Entry 8P7X (electron microscopy, 3.03 A resolution); this record covers chains 5 and H of the 58 polymer chains in the assembly.

# Chain 5
Molecule: 16S ribosomal RNA
From: Mycoplasmoides pneumoniae M129
Sequence (1520 nucleotides; row label = number of the first residue in the row):
     1 UUUUUCUGAG AGUUUGAUCC UGGCUCAGGA UUAACGCUGG CGGCAUGCCU AAUACAUGCA
    61 AGUCGAUCGA AAGUAGUAAU ACUUUAGAGG CGAACGGGUG AGUAACACGU AUCCAAUCUA
   121 CCUUAUAAUG GGGGAUAACU AGUUGAAAGA CUAGCUAAUA CCGCAUAAGA ACUUUGGUUC
   181 GCAUGAAUCA AAGUUGAAAG GACCUGCAAG GGUUCGUUAU UUGAUGAGGG UGCGCCAUAU
   241 CAGCUAGUUG GUGGGGUAAC GGCCUACCAA GGCAAUGACG UGUAGCUAUG CUGAGAAGUA
   301 GAAUAGCCAC AAUGGGACUG AGACACGGCC CAUACUCCUA CGGGAGGCAG CAGUAGGGAA
   361 UUUUUCACAA UGAGCGAAAG CUUGAUGGAG CAAUGCCGCG UGAACGAUGA AGGUCUUUAA
   421 GAUUGUAAAG UUCUUUUAUU UGGGAAGAAU GACUUUAGCA GGUAAUGGCU AGAGUUUGAC
   481 UGUACCAUUU UGAAUAAGUG ACGACUAACU AUGUGCCAGC AGUCGCGGUA AUACAUAGGU
   541 CGCAAGCGUU AUCCGGAUUU AUUGGGCGUA AAGCAAGCGC AGGCGGAUUG AAAAGUCUGG
   601 UGUUAAAGGC AGCUGCUUAA CAGUUGUAUG CAUUGGAAAC UAUUAAUCUA GAGUGUGGUA
   661 GGGAGUUUUG GAAUUUCAUG UGGAGCGGUG AAAUGCGUAG AUAUAUGAAG GAACACCAGU
   721 GGCGAAGGCG AAAACUUAGG CCAUUACUGA CGCUUAGGCU UGAAAGUGUG GGGAGCAAAU
   781 AGGAUUAGAU ACCCUAGUAG UCCACACCGU AAACGAUAGA UACUAGCUGU CGGGGCGAUC
   841 CCCUCGGUAG UGAAGUUAAC ACAUUAAGUA UCUCGCCUGG GUAGUACAUU CGCAAGAAUG
   901 AAACUCAAAC GGAAUUGACG GGGACCCGCA CAAGUGGUGG AGCAUGUUGC UUAAUUCGAC
   961 GGUACACGAA AAACCUUACC UAGACUUGAC AUCCUUGGCA AAAUUAUGGA AACAUAAUGG
  1021 AGGUUAACCG AGUGACAGGU GGUGCAUGGU UGUCGUCAGC UCGUGUCGUG AGAUGUUGGG
  1081 UUAAGUCCCG CAACGAGCGC AACCCUUAUC GUUAGUUACA UUGUCUAGCG AGACUGCUAA
  1141 UGCAAAUUGG AGGAAGGAAG GGAUGACGUC AAAUCAUCAU GCCCCUUAUG UCUAGGGCUG
  1201 CAAACGUGCU ACAAUGGCCA AUACAAACAG UCGCCAGCUU GUAAAAGUGA GCAAAUCUGU
  1261 AAAGUUGGUC UCAGUUCGGA UUGAGGGCUG CAAUUCGUCC UCAUGAAGUC GGAAUCACUA
  1321 GUAAUCGCGA AUCAGCUAUG UCGCGGUGAA UACGUUCUCG GGUCUUGUAC ACACXGXCCG
  1381 UCAAACUAUG AAAGCUGGUA AUAUUUAAAA ACGUGUUGCU AACCAUUAGG AAGCGCAUGU
  1441 CAAGGAUAGC ACCGGUGAUU GGAGUUAAGU CGUAACAAGG UACCCCUACG AGAACGUGGG
  1501 GGUGGAUCAC CUCCUUUCUA
Disordered / not traced: 1-4, 1512-1520
Construct notes: conflict A1003 (G119315 in 26117688)
Modified residues: 7MG (7N-methyl-8-hydroguanosine-5'-monophosphate) at position 525, 5MC (5-methylcytidine-5'-monophosphate) at position 1375, B8T (4-methyl, cytidine-5'-monophosphate) at position 1377, MA6 (6N-dimethyladenosine-5'-monophoshate) at position 1493, MA6 (6N-dimethyladenosine-5'-monophoshate) at position 1494
Metal / ion sites: Mg2+ site 1 near G22 (its only coordinating residue here); Mg2+ site 2 near A27 (its only coordinating residue here); Mg2+ site 3: C49, U99, G100; Mg2+ site 4 near U85 (its only coordinating residue here); Mg2+ site 5: G92, A120; Mg2+ site 6 near A94 (its only coordinating residue here); Mg2+ site 7 near C95 (its only coordinating residue here); Mg2+ site 8 near G98 (its only coordinating residue here); Mg2+ site 9: A101, G102, G285; Mg2+ site 10 near A160 (its only coordinating residue here); Mg2+ site 11 near A165 (its only coordinating residue here); Mg2+ site 12 near G251 (its only coordinating residue here); 53 more Mg2+ sites not listed
Ligand contacts:
  - pentane-1,5-diamine (N2P): C574, A576, G577, A756, G757, G758, C759
  - 1,4-diaminobutane (PUT): U767, G768, U769, G770, G771, G800
  - spermidine (SPD), molecule 1: G962, C965, A966, C967, G1206, U1207, G1340, U1341
  - spermidine (SPD), molecule 2: A1323, A1324, U1325, C1344, G1345

# Chain H
Protein: 30S ribosomal protein S9
From: Mycoplasmoides pneumoniae M129
UniProtKB: P75179 (RS9_MYCPN); residues 1-132 here = UniProt positions 1-132
Amino-acid sequence (132 residues; each row starts with the number of its first residue):
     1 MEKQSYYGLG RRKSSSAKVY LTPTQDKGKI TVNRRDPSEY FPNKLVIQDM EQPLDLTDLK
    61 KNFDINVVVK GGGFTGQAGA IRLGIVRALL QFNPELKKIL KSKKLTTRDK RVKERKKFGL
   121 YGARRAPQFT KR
Disordered / not traced: 1-3
Ligand contacts:
  - spermidine (SPD), molecule 1: Lys113, Glu114, Arg115, Tyr121, Gly122
  - spermidine (SPD), molecule 2: Tyr121, Pro127, Thr130

# Chain 5 / chain H interface
Residue-residue contacts (107):
  G937(5) - Gln128(H)  base contact
  G961(5) - Lys131(H)  hydrogen bond to the sugar
  G962(5) - Phe129(H)  phosphate contact
  G962(5) - Lys131(H)  sugar contact
  C965(5) - Thr130(H)  base contact
  C965(5) - Arg132(H)  base contact
  U1107(5) - Val112(H)  sugar contact
  A1108(5) - Arg108(H)  hydrogen bond to the phosphate
  A1108(5) - Lys110(H)  hydrogen bond to the base
  U1109(5) - Arg11(H)  salt bridge to the phosphate
  U1109(5) - Arg87(H)  phosphate contact
  U1109(5) - Arg108(H)  salt bridge to the phosphate
  C1110(5) - Leu9(H)  phosphate contact
  C1110(5) - Arg11(H)  salt bridge to the phosphate
  C1110(5) - Arg87(H)  salt bridge to the phosphate
  U1121(5) - Tyr20(H)  sugar contact
  U1121(5) - Asn33(H)  base contact
  U1121(5) - Arg34(H)  base contact
  U1121(5) - Asn66(H)  base contact
  U1121(5) - Val68(H)  base contact
  U1122(5) - Tyr20(H)  phosphate contact
  G1123(5) - Tyr7(H)  hydrogen bond to the phosphate
  G1123(5) - Tyr20(H)  phosphate contact
  U1124(5) - Tyr7(H)  hydrogen bond to the phosphate
  U1124(5) - Leu9(H)  phosphate contact
  U1124(5) - Ser16(H)  hydrogen bond to the sugar
  U1124(5) - Lys18(H)  sugar contact
  U1124(5) - Lys70(H)  sugar contact
  C1125(5) - Arg11(H)  salt bridge to the phosphate
  G1152(5) - Lys101(H)  phosphate contact
  G1153(5) - Lys97(H)  salt bridge to the phosphate
  G1153(5) - Lys101(H)  salt bridge to the phosphate
  A1154(5) - Thr106(H)  sugar contact
  A1154(5) - Thr107(H)  phosphate contact
  A1154(5) - Arg108(H)  sugar contact
  A1154(5) - Lys110(H)  hydrogen bond to the base
  A1155(5) - Thr107(H)  hydrogen bond to the phosphate
  A1155(5) - Lys110(H)  hydrogen bond to the sugar
  G1161(5) - Lys117(H)  phosphate contact
  G1161(5) - Arg124(H)  sugar contact
  G1162(5) - Arg115(H)  sugar contact
  G1162(5) - Lys117(H)  salt bridge to the phosphate
  A1163(5) - Phe118(H)  phosphate contact
  G1206(5) - Thr130(H)  phosphate contact
  U1207(5) - Tyr121(H)  sugar contact
  U1207(5) - Gln128(H)  hydrogen bond to the phosphate
  G1208(5) - Tyr121(H)  hydrogen bond to the phosphate
  G1208(5) - Gln128(H)  hydrogen bond to the phosphate
  A1223(5) - Arg35(H)  sugar contact
  A1223(5) - Tyr40(H)  sugar contact
  C1224(5) - Gly72(H)  hydrogen bond to the sugar
  C1224(5) - Gly73(H)  hydrogen bond to the sugar
  C1224(5) - Gln77(H)  hydrogen bond to the phosphate
  A1225(5) - Lys70(H)  phosphate contact
  A1225(5) - Gly71(H)  hydrogen bond to the phosphate
  A1225(5) - Gly72(H)  hydrogen bond to the phosphate
  A1225(5) - Gln77(H)  phosphate contact
  A1226(5) - Ser14(H)  sugar contact
  A1226(5) - Gly71(H)  phosphate contact
  A1263(5) - Phe74(H)  base contact
  G1264(5) - Phe74(H)  sugar contact
  U1265(5) - Pro42(H)  sugar contact
  C1316(5) - Gln128(H)  sugar contact
  C1316(5) - Phe129(H)  sugar contact
  A1317(5) - Arg125(H)  hydrogen bond to the sugar
  A1317(5) - Ala126(H)  sugar contact
  A1317(5) - Phe129(H)  phosphate contact
  C1318(5) - Arg124(H)  sugar contact
  U1319(5) - Arg124(H)  salt bridge to the phosphate
  A1320(5) - Arg111(H)  hydrogen bond to the sugar
  A1320(5) - Arg124(H)  salt bridge to the phosphate
  G1321(5) - Arg12(H)  hydrogen bond to the base
  G1321(5) - Lys13(H)  base contact
  G1321(5) - Arg111(H)  hydrogen bond to the base
  G1321(5) - Val112(H)  sugar contact
  G1321(5) - Lys113(H)  sugar contact
  G1321(5) - Glu114(H)  phosphate contact
  U1322(5) - Lys113(H)  phosphate contact
  U1322(5) - Glu114(H)  hydrogen bond to the phosphate
  U1322(5) - Ala123(H)  sugar contact
  U1322(5) - Arg124(H)  phosphate contact
  A1323(5) - Ala123(H)  phosphate contact
  A1323(5) - Arg124(H)  hydrogen bond to the phosphate
  A1323(5) - Arg125(H)  hydrogen bond to the phosphate
  A1324(5) - Arg125(H)  salt bridge to the phosphate
  U1341(5) - Tyr121(H)  phosphate contact
  C1342(5) - Lys116(H)  salt bridge to the phosphate
  C1342(5) - Phe118(H)  phosphate contact
  C1342(5) - Gly119(H)  hydrogen bond to the phosphate
  C1342(5) - Leu120(H)  phosphate contact
  G1343(5) - Arg115(H)  salt bridge to the phosphate
  G1343(5) - Lys116(H)  phosphate contact
  G1343(5) - Lys117(H)  phosphate contact
  G1343(5) - Phe118(H)  hydrogen bond to the phosphate
  C1344(5) - Arg115(H)  phosphate contact
  C1344(5) - Lys116(H)  hydrogen bond to the phosphate
  G1345(5) - Lys113(H)  hydrogen bond to the base
  G1346(5) - Lys13(H)  phosphate contact
  G1346(5) - Gly73(H)  phosphate contact
  G1346(5) - Lys113(H)  hydrogen bond to the base
  U1347(5) - Lys13(H)  salt bridge to the phosphate
  U1347(5) - Phe74(H)  phosphate contact
  U1347(5) - Thr75(H)  hydrogen bond to the phosphate
  U1347(5) - Gly76(H)  hydrogen bond to the phosphate
  U1347(5) - Lys113(H)  base contact
  G1348(5) - Lys13(H)  hydrogen bond to the base
  G1348(5) - Thr75(H)  hydrogen bond to the phosphate
Also at the interface, not in a pair above, chain 5 (51 interface residues in all): G936, U938, A1120, G1160
Also at the interface, not in a pair above, chain H (54 interface residues in all): Lys44, Gly122, Pro127

# Summary
51 residues of chain 5 and 54 residues of chain H are in contact, with 33 hydrogen bonds and 14 salt bridges.
Among the polar pairs are A1108(5)-Lys110(H), A1154(5)-Lys110(H) and G1321(5)-Arg12(H). Spermidine is bound
between chain 5 and chain H.
Here chain 5 is 16S ribosomal RNA and chain H is 30S ribosomal protein S9, both from Mycoplasmoides pneumoniae
M129. Entry 8P7X (Mycoplasma pneumoniae 70S ribosome in chloramphenicol-treated cells) was determined by
electron microscopy (same publication as 8P6P, 8P7Y, 8P8B, 8P8V and 8P8W).
